8IHM - chains F and I of the 12 polymer chains in the assembly; structure by electron microscopy, 3.58 A resolution.

[Chain F]
Molecule: Histone H4
From: Xenopus laevis
Reference sequence: A0A8J1LTD2 (A0A8J1LTD2_XENLA); residues 1-102 here correspond to UniProt positions 15-116 (UniProt number = residue number + 14)
Amino-acid sequence (102 residues; numbered 1 to 102; the number before each row is that of its first residue):
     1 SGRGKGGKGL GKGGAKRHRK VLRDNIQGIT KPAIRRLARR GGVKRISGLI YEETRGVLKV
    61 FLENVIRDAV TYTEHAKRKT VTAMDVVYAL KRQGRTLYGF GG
Not modelled in the structure: 1-20

[Chain I]
Molecule: 164-nt DNA strand
From: Xenopus laevis
Sequence (164 nucleotides; each row starts with the number of its first residue; numbers below 1 keep their minus sign (DT-91 is residue -91)):
   -91 TCGCCCTTAC TGGCCGCCCT GGAGAATCCC GGTGCCGAGG CCGCTCAATT GGTCGTAGAC
   -31 AGCTCTAGCA CCGCTTAAAC GCACGTACGC GCTGTCCCCC GCGTTTTAAC CGCCAAGGGG
    29 ATTACTCCCT AGTCTCCAGG CACGTGTCAG ATATATACAT CCTG
Not modelled in the structure: -91 to -86

[Chain F / chain I interface]
Contacting residue pairs (10):
  Arg35(F) with DC8(I), salt bridge to the phosphate
  Arg45(F) with DC7(I), hydrogen bond to the sugar; DC8(I), phosphate contact
  Ile46(F) with DC7(I), sugar contact; DC8(I), hydrogen bond to the phosphate
  Ser47(F) with DC7(I), phosphate contact
  Gly48(F) with DC7(I), hydrogen bond to the phosphate
  Arg78(F) with DG28(I), phosphate contact
  Lys79(F) with DG28(I), hydrogen bond to the phosphate
  Thr80(F) with DG28(I), hydrogen bond to the phosphate
Also at the interface, not in a pair above, chain F (9 interface residues in all): Lys77
Also at the interface, not in a pair above, chain I (4 interface residues in all): DG27

[Overview]
9 residues of chain F and 4 residues of chain I are in contact, with 5 hydrogen bonds and 1 salt bridge. Among
the polar pairs are Arg45(F)-DC7(I), Ile46(F)-DC8(I) and Gly48(F)-DC7(I).
Here chain F is Histone H4 and chain I is a 164-nt DNA strand, both from Xenopus laevis. Entry 8IHM (Eaf3 CHD
domain bound to the nucleosome) was determined by electron microscopy together with 8IHN and 8IHT from the
same study.
